PDB entry 5GQH | electron microscopy, 4.20 A resolution (low resolution: residue-level contacts below are approximate; hydrogen-bond / salt-bridge calls are withheld) | chains B and C of the 3 polymer chains in the assembly

Chain B (and C):
Protein: anti-CRISPR protein 3
Organism: Pseudomonas phage JBD5
Notes: chain C of this document is another copy of the same molecule, construct and numbering; everything in this record applies to it too
UniProt: L7P7R7 (L7P7R7_9CAUD); numbering as in UniProt (aligned over 1-139)
Chain sequence (139 residues; row label = number of the first residue in the row):
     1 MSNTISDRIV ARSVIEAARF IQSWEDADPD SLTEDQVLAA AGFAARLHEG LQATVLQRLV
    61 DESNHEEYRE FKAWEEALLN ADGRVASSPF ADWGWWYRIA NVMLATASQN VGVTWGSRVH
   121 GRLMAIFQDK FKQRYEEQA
Not modelled in the structure: 1, 137-139

How chain B and chain C interact:
Contacting residue pairs (29; chain B residue first):
  Asp7(B) with Arg8(C); Ala11(C)
  Arg8(B) with Asp7(C)
  Val10(B) with Ala11(C)
  Ala11(B) with Asp7(C); Gln109(C); Asn110(C)
  Arg12(B) with Asn110(C)
  Val14(B) with Val10(C); Val14(C); Asn110(C)
  Ile15(B) with Val111(C)
  Ala18(B) with Val14(C); Ile15(C); Ala18(C)
  Arg19(B) with Gln22(C)
  Ile21(B) with Val14(C); Ile15(C)
  Gln22(B) with Ile15(C); Arg19(C)
  Asn64(B) with Asn64(C)
  Gln109(B) with Ala11(C); Arg12(C)
  Asn110(B) with Ala11(C); Arg12(C); Ser13(C); Val14(C); Arg46(C)
  Val111(B) with Ile15(C)
Other interface residues (no listed pair), chain B (18 interface residues in all): Ser13, Ala17, Arg46
Other interface residues (no listed pair), chain C (18 interface residues in all): Ala17, Ile21

In short:
The chain B/chain C interface involves 18 residues from each chain.
Chain B and chain C are both anti-CRISPR protein 3 (Pseudomonas phage JBD5); the structure, Cryo-EM structure
of PaeCas3-AcrF3 complex, was determined by electron microscopy.
